6WXG - chains 3 and a of the 39 polymer chains in the assembly; structure by electron microscopy, 3.30 A resolution.

# Chain 3
Name: Outer capsid protein VP4
From: Rotavirus A (strain RVA/Monkey/United States/RRV/1975/G3P5B[3])
UniProt: G0YZG6 (G0YZG6_ROTRH); residue numbers follow UniProt; this construct covers 1-776
Amino-acid sequence (776 residues; each row starts with the number of its first residue):
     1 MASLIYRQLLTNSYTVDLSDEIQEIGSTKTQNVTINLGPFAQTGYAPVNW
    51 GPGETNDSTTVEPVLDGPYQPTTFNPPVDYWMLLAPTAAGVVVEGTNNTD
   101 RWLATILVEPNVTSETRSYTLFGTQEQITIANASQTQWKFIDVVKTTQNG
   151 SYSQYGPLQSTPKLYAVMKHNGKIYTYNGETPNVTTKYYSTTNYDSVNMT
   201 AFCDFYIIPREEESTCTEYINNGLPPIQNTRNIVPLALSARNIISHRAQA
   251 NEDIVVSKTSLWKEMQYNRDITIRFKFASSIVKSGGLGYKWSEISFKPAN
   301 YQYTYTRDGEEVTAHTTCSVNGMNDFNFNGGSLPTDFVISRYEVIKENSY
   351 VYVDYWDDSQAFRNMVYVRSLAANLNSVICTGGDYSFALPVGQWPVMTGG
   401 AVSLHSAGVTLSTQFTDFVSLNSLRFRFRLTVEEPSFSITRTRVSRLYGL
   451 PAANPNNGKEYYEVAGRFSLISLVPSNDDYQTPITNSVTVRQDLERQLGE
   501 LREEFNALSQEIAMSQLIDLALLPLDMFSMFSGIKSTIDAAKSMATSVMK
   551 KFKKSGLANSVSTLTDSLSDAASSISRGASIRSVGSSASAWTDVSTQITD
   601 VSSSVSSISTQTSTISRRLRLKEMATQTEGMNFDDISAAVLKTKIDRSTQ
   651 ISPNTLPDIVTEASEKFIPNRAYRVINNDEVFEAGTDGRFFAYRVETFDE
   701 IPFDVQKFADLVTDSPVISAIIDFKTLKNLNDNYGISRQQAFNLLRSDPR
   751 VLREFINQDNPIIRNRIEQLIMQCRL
Not modelled in the structure: 1-247, 523-776

# Chain a
Name: Outer capsid glycoprotein VP7
From: Rotavirus A (strain RVA/Monkey/United States/RRV/1975/G3P5B[3])
UniProt: P12476 (VP7_ROTRH); numbering as in UniProt (aligned over 1-326)
Amino-acid sequence (326 residues; row label = number of the first residue in the row):
     1 MYGIEYTTVLTFLISLILLNYILKSLTRMMDFIIYRFLFIVVILSPLLKA
    51 QNYGINLPITGSMDTAYANSTQEETFLTSTLCLYYPTEAATEINDNSWKD
   101 TLSQLFLTKGWPTGSVYFKEYTDIASFSVDPQLYCDYNVVLMKYDATLQL
   151 DMSELADLILNEWLCNPMDITLYYYQQTDEANKWISMGSSCTIKVCPLNT
   201 QTLGIGCLTTDTATFEEVATAEKLVITDVVDGVNHKLDVTTATCTIRNCK
   251 KLGPRENVAVIQVGGSDVLDITADPTTAPQTERMMRINWKKWWQVFYTVV
   301 DYVNQIIQAMSKRSRSLNSAAFYYRI
Not modelled in the structure: 1-56, 316-326
Disulfide bonds: C82-C135, C165-C249, C191-C244, C196-C207
Covalently attached groups: N-acetylglucosamine (NAG) linked to N69
Bound ions: Ca2+ site 1: D95 (shared with 2 residues of chain c); Ca2+ site 2: D151, E154, E222, L224; Ca2+ site 3: Q177, D228, D231 (shared with 1 residue of chain b); Ca2+ site 4: G206, T214 (shared with 1 residue of chain b); Ca2+ site 5: D301 (shared with 4 residues of chain c)

# How chain 3 and chain a interact
Pairs across the interface - 31 pairs, chain 3 then chain a:
  A248(3) with Y173(a); Y174(a), hydrogen bond (backbone-backbone); N234(a)
  Q249(3) with L172(a); Y173(a); Y174(a)
  A250(3) with T171(a); L172(a), hydrogen bond (backbone-backbone); Y174(a)
  E252(3) with T202(a)
  Q266(3) with Q201(a)
  N268(3) with Q201(a); T202(a), hydrogen bond
  D270(3) with Y174(a)
  D308(3) with T171(a)
  S370(3) with Q201(a)
  A372(3) with L203(a), hydrophobic
  N374(3) with L203(a); G204(a), hydrogen bond (side chain-backbone); T209(a); T210(a)
  L375(3) with L208(a); T210(a)
  N376(3) with T210(a), hydrogen bond (backbone-side chain); D211(a)
  A465(3) with T210(a)
  G466(3) with T210(a)
  R467(3) with Y174(a), hydrogen bond; T202(a), hydrogen bond (side chain-backbone); T209(a)
  S469(3) with Q201(a), hydrogen bond (side chain-backbone)
Interface residues without a listed pair, chain 3 (18 interface residues in all): A373
Interface residues without a listed pair, chain a (14 interface residues in all): T200
Interface features reported in the paper:
  - interface residues, chain 3: N376(3), R467(3)
  - interface residues, chain a: T210(a)

# Overview
Chain 3 and chain a form an interface of 18 and 14 residues respectively; the contacts include 8 hydrogen
bonds. Polar contacts include N268(3)-T202(a), N374(3)-G204(a) and N376(3)-T210(a). Covalently linked
N-acetylglucosamine: at N69(a). The Ca2+ site 2 is built by D151(a), E154(a), E222(a) and L224(a). The paper
reports interface residues N376(3), R467(3) and T210(a).
Chain 3 is Outer capsid protein VP4 and chain a is Outer capsid glycoprotein VP7, both from Rotavirus A
(strain RVA/Monkey/United States/RRV/1975/G3P5B[3]); the structure, Cryo-EM reconstruction of VP5*/VP8*
assembly from rhesus rotavirus particles - Reversed conformation, was determined by electron microscopy
together with 6WXE and 6WXF from the same study.
